3BUY - chains A and B of the 3 polymer chains in the assembly; structure by X-ray diffraction, 2.60 A resolution.

# Chain A
Protein: H-2 class I histocompatibility antigen, D-B alpha chain
Organism: Mus musculus
UniProt: P01899 (HA11_MOUSE); residues 2-276 here correspond to UniProt positions 26-300 (UniProt number = residue number + 24)
Chain sequence (275 residues; numbered 2 to 276; the number before each row is that of its first residue):
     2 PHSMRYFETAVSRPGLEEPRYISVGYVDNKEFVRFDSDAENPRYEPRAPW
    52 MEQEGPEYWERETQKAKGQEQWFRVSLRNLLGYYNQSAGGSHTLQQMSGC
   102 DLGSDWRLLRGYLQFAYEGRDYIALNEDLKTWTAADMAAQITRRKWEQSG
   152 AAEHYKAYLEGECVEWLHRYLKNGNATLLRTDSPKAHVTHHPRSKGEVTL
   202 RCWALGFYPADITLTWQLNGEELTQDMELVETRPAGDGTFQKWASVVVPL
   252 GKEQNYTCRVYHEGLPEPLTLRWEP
Disulfides: Cys101-Cys164, Cys203-Cys259

# Chain B
Protein: Beta-2-microglobulin
Organism: Mus musculus
UniProt: P01887 (B2MG_MOUSE); residues 1-99 here correspond to UniProt positions 21-119 (UniProt number = residue number + 20)
Chain sequence (99 residues; each row starts with the number of its first residue):
     1 IQKTPQIQVYSRHPPENGKPNILNCYVTQFHPPHIEIQMLKNGKKIPKVE
    51 MSDMSFSKDWSFYILAHTEFTPTETDTYACRVKHDSMAEPKTVYWDRDM
Disulfides: Cys25-Cys80

# Chain A / chain B interface
Pairs across the interface - 50 pairs, chain A then chain B:
  Phe8(A) with Phe56(B); Ser57(B)
  Glu9(A) with Phe56(B)
  Thr10(A) with Phe56(B); Phe62(B)
  Val12(A) with Pro33(B), hydrophobic
  Tyr27(A) with Ser55(B), hydrogen bond; Tyr63(B), hydrogen bond
  Arg35(A) with Asp53(B); Met54(B), hydrogen bond (side chain-backbone)
  Arg48(A) with Ser52(B), hydrogen bond (side chain-backbone)
  Thr94(A) with His31(B); Pro33(B)
  Gln96(A) with Phe56(B); Trp60(B), hydrogen bond (side chain-backbone); Phe62(B)
  Gln97(A) with Phe56(B)
  Met98(A) with Phe56(B), hydrophobic; Lys58(B); Trp60(B), hydrophobic
  Gln115(A) with Trp60(B)
  Phe116(A) with Trp60(B)
  Ala117(A) with Trp60(B), hydrophobic
  Glu119(A) with His31(B), hydrogen bond (backbone-side chain)
  Gly120(A) with His31(B); Trp60(B)
  Arg121(A) with Ile1(B)
  Asp122(A) with Trp60(B), hydrogen bond
  His192(A) with Asp98(B), salt bridge
  Arg202(A) with Asp98(B), hydrogen bond (side chain-backbone); Met99(B)
  Trp204(A) with Asp98(B); Met99(B)
  Leu206(A) with Pro14(B), hydrophobic
  Glu232(A) with Gln8(B)
  Thr233(A) with Tyr26(B)
  Arg234(A) with Gln8(B); Tyr10(B); Tyr26(B); Met99(B), hydrogen bond (side chain-backbone)
  Pro235(A) with Tyr10(B), hydrogen bond (backbone-side chain); Tyr26(B)
  Ala236(A) with Arg12(B), hydrogen bond (backbone-side chain); Asn24(B), hydrogen bond (backbone-side chain)
  Gly237(A) with Arg12(B), hydrogen bond (backbone-side chain)
  Asp238(A) with Arg12(B), salt bridge
  Gln242(A) with Tyr10(B); Ser11(B), hydrogen bond (side chain-backbone); Arg12(B), hydrogen bond (side chain-backbone)
  Trp244(A) with Met99(B), hydrogen bond (side chain-backbone)
Interface residues without a listed pair, chain A (36 interface residues in all): Arg6, Ile23, Val25, Glu32, Val231
Interface residues without a listed pair, chain B (27 interface residues in all): Gln6, His13, Asp59, Leu65, Arg97

# Overview
36 residues of chain A face 27 of chain B across their interface; the contacts include 16 hydrogen bonds and 2
salt bridges. Among the polar pairs are His192(A)-Asp98(B), Asp238(A)-Arg12(B) and Tyr27(A)-Ser55(B).
Chain A is H-2 class I histocompatibility antigen, D-B alpha chain and chain B is Beta-2-microglobulin, both
from Mus musculus; the structure, MHC-I in complex with peptide, was determined by X-ray diffraction.
